2XZD - chains B and G of the 3 polymer chains in the assembly; structure by X-ray diffraction, 2.10 A resolution.

[Chain B]
Name: Caspase-3
Source organism: Homo sapiens
Notes: EC 3.4.22.56; fragment: p12 subunit, residues 176-277
UniProt: P42574 (CASP3_HUMAN); numbering as in UniProt (aligned over 176-277)
Chain sequence (118 residues; row label = number of the first residue in the row):
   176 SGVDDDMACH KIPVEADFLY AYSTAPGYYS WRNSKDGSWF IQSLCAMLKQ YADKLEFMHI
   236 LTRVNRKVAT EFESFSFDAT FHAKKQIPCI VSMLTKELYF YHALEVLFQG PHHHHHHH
Disordered / not traced: 176-183, 278-293
Construct notes: expression tag (278-293)

[Chain G]
Name: Darpin-3.4
Source organism: Synthetic construct
Notes: antibody fragment or engineered binder
Chain sequence (136 residues; row label = number of the first residue in the row):
     1 MRGSHHHHHH GSDLGKKLLE ATRAGQDDEV RILMANGADV NAMDDAGVTP LHLAAKRGHL
    61 EIVEVLLKHG ADVNASDIWG RTPLHLAATV GHLEIVEVLL EYGADVNAQD KFGKTAFDIS
   121 IDNGNEDLAE ILQKLN
Disordered / not traced: 1-12, 132-136

[How chain B and chain G interact]
Pairs across the interface (27):
  Tyr-204(B) / Ile-78(G)
  Trp-206(B) / Asp-45(G)
  Trp-206(B) / Ala-46(G)  hydrophobic
  Trp-206(B) / Ile-78(G)  hydrophobic
  Arg-207(B) / Asp-45(G)
  Asn-208(B) / Asp-45(G)  hydrogen bond
  Phe-250(B) / Asp-44(G)
  Ser-251(B) / Asp-44(G)  hydrogen bond
  Ser-251(B) / Ala-46(G)
  Ser-251(B) / Val-48(G)
  Phe-252(B) / Lys-16(G)
  Phe-252(B) / Leu-19(G)  hydrophobic
  Phe-252(B) / Glu-20(G)
  Phe-252(B) / Arg-23(G)  hydrogen bond (backbone-side chain)
  Phe-252(B) / Asp-44(G)  hydrogen bond (backbone-side chain)
  Phe-252(B) / Leu-53(G)  hydrophobic
  Asp-253(B) / Val-48(G)
  Asp-253(B) / Lys-56(G)  salt bridge
  Asp-253(B) / Arg-81(G)  salt bridge
  Thr-255(B) / Trp-79(G)
  Thr-255(B) / Arg-81(G)
  Phe-256(B) / Ala-46(G)  hydrophobic
  Phe-256(B) / Val-48(G)  hydrophobic
  Phe-256(B) / Asp-77(G)
  Phe-256(B) / Ile-78(G)  hydrophobic
  Phe-256(B) / Trp-79(G)  hydrophobic
  Phe-256(B) / Arg-81(G)
Also at the interface, not in a pair above, chain B (12 interface residues in all): Ser-209, Lys-210
Also at the interface, not in a pair above, chain G (15 interface residues in all): Asp-13

[In short]
12 residues of chain B and 15 residues of chain G are in contact; the contacts include 4 hydrogen bonds and 2
salt bridges. Polar contacts include Asp-253(B)/Lys-56(G), Asp-253(B)/Arg-81(G) and Asn-208(B)/Asp-45(G).
Chain B is Caspase-3 (Homo sapiens) and chain G is Darpin-3.4 (Synthetic construct); the structure, Caspase-3
in Complex with an Inhibitory DARPin-3.4, was determined by X-ray diffraction together with 2Y0B from the same
study.
